6HW8 - chains F and G of the 28 polymer chains in the assembly; structure by X-ray diffraction, 2.80 A resolution.

[Chain F]
Name: Probable proteasome subunit alpha type-7
Source organism: Saccharomyces cerevisiae (strain ATCC 204508 / S288c)
Notes: EC 3.4.25.1
UniProtKB: P21242 (PSA7_YEAST); residues -3 to 284 here correspond to UniProt positions 1-288 (UniProt number = residue number + 4)
Amino-acid sequence (288 residues; numbered -3 to 284; the number before each row is that of its first residue; numbers below 1 keep their minus sign (Met-3 is residue -3)):
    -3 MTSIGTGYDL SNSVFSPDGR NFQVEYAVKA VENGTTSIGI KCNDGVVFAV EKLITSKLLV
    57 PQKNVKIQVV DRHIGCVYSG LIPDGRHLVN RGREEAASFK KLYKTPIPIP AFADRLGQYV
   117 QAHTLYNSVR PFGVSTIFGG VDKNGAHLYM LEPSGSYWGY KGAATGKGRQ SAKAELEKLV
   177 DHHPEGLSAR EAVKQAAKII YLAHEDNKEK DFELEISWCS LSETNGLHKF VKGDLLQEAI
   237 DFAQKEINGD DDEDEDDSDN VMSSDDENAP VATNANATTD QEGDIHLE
Unresolved in the structure: -3 to 1, 245-284
Curated features (UniProtKB/Swiss-Prot):
  - modified residue: Thr-2 (N-acetylthreonine)

[Chain G]
Name: Proteasome subunit alpha type-1
Source organism: Saccharomyces cerevisiae (strain ATCC 204508 / S288c)
Notes: EC 3.4.25.1
UniProtKB: P21243 (PSA1_YEAST); residues -8 to 243 here correspond to UniProt positions 1-252 (UniProt number = residue number + 9)
Amino-acid sequence (252 residues; each row starts with the number of its first residue; numbers below 1 keep their minus sign (Met-8 is residue -8)):
    -8 MSGAAAASAA GYDRHITIFS PEGRLYQVEY AFKATNQTNI NSLAVRGKDC TVVISQKKVP
    52 DKLLDPTTVS YIFCISRTIG MVVNGPIPDA RNAALRAKAE AAEFRYKYGY DMPCDVLAKR
   112 MANLSQIYTQ RAYMRPLGVI LTFVSVDEEL GPSIYKTDPA GYYVGYKATA TGPKQQEITT
   172 NLENHFKKSK IDHINEESWE KVVEFAITHM IDALGTEFSK NDLEVGVATK DKFFTLSAEN
   232 IEERLVAIAE QD
Unresolved in the structure: -8 to 1, 243
Ion coordination: Mg2+: Thr8, Tyr119, Arg122, Met125

[Chain F / chain G interface]
Pairs across the interface - 62 pairs, chain F then chain G:
  Thr2(F) - His6(G)  hydrogen bond (backbone-side chain)
  Gly3(F) - His6(G)
  Tyr4(F) - Arg5(G)
  Tyr4(F) - His6(G)
  Tyr4(F) - Tyr21(G)
  Ser9(F) - Arg126(G)
  Val10(F) - His6(G)
  Val10(F) - Gln18(G)
  Phe11(F) - Gln18(G)  hydrogen bond (backbone-side chain)
  Phe11(F) - Tyr21(G)
  Phe11(F) - Ala22(G)  hydrophobic
  Phe11(F) - Arg126(G)
  Phe11(F) - Pro127(G)
  Ser12(F) - Tyr21(G)
  Pro13(F) - Tyr21(G)  hydrophobic
  Pro13(F) - Lys24(G)  hydrogen bond (backbone-side chain)
  Asp14(F) - Lys24(G)
  Gly15(F) - Tyr21(G)
  Gly15(F) - Ala25(G)
  Lys37(F) - Asp56(G)  salt bridge
  Asp110(F) - Arg82(G)
  Gln114(F) - Arg82(G)  hydrogen bond (side chain-backbone)
  Gln114(F) - Asn83(G)
  Gln114(F) - Leu86(G)
  Gln117(F) - Pro79(G)
  Gln117(F) - Asp80(G)
  Gln117(F) - Asn83(G)  hydrogen bond
  Gln117(F) - Arg126(G)  hydrogen bond
  Thr120(F) - Arg126(G)  hydrogen bond (backbone-side chain)
  Leu121(F) - Tyr124(G)
  Leu121(F) - Arg126(G)
  Leu121(F) - Leu128(G)  hydrophobic
  Tyr122(F) - Tyr124(G)
  Tyr122(F) - Met125(G)  hydrophobic
  Ser150(F) - Pro79(G)
  Gly151(F) - Pro79(G)
  Ser152(F) - Ile78(G)
  Ser152(F) - Pro79(G)
  Tyr153(F) - Arg82(G)  hydrogen bond (backbone-side chain)
  Trp154(F) - Leu55(G)  hydrophobic
  Trp154(F) - Thr59(G)
  Trp154(F) - Val60(G)  hydrophobic
  Trp154(F) - Ser61(G)
  Trp154(F) - Tyr62(G)
  Trp154(F) - Ile78(G)  hydrophobic
  Trp154(F) - Arg82(G)
  Gly155(F) - Leu55(G)
  Gly155(F) - Asp56(G)  hydrogen bond (backbone-backbone)
  Gly155(F) - Thr59(G)  hydrogen bond (backbone-side chain)
  Tyr156(F) - Leu54(G)
  Tyr156(F) - Leu55(G)
  Tyr156(F) - Asp56(G)
  Lys157(F) - Lys53(G)
  Lys157(F) - Leu54(G)  hydrogen bond (backbone-backbone)
  Lys157(F) - Leu55(G)
  Gly158(F) - Leu54(G)  hydrogen bond (backbone-backbone)
  Lys169(F) - Leu54(G)
  Leu172(F) - Leu54(G)
  Glu173(F) - Lys53(G)
  Glu173(F) - Leu54(G)
  Val176(F) - Leu54(G)  hydrophobic
  Asp177(F) - Lys53(G)  salt bridge
Also at the interface, not in a pair above, chain F (32 interface residues in all): Tyr145
Also at the interface, not in a pair above, chain G (29 interface residues in all): Asp52, Pro57, Gly129

[Overview]
32 residues of chain F face 29 of chain G across their interface; the contacts include 12 hydrogen bonds and 2
salt bridges. Among the polar pairs are Lys37(F)-Asp56(G), Asp177(F)-Lys53(G) and Thr2(F)-His6(G). Thr8(G),
Tyr119(G), Arg122(G) and Met125(G) form the Mg2+ site.
Chain F is Probable proteasome subunit alpha type-7 and chain G is Proteasome subunit alpha type-1, both from
Saccharomyces cerevisiae (strain ATCC 204508 / S288c); the structure, Yeast 20S proteasome in complex with 39,
was determined by X-ray diffraction together with 6HTB, 6HTC, 6HTD, 6HTP, 6HTR, 6HUB and 30 further entries
from the same study.
